PDB entry 5JFN | X-ray diffraction, 1.90 A resolution | chains A and C of the 4 polymer chains in the assembly

== Chain A (and C) ==
Name: Aldehyde dehydrogenase
From: Rhodopseudomonas palustris (strain BisB18)
Notes: chain C of this document is another copy of the same molecule, construct and numbering; everything in this record applies to it too
UniProt: Q21A49 (Q21A49_RHOPB); aligned to UniProt positions 1-464 over residues 61-524 (the alignment contains insertions or deletions, so no single offset holds)
Chain sequence (525 residues; numbered 1 to 524; the number before each row is that of its first residue):
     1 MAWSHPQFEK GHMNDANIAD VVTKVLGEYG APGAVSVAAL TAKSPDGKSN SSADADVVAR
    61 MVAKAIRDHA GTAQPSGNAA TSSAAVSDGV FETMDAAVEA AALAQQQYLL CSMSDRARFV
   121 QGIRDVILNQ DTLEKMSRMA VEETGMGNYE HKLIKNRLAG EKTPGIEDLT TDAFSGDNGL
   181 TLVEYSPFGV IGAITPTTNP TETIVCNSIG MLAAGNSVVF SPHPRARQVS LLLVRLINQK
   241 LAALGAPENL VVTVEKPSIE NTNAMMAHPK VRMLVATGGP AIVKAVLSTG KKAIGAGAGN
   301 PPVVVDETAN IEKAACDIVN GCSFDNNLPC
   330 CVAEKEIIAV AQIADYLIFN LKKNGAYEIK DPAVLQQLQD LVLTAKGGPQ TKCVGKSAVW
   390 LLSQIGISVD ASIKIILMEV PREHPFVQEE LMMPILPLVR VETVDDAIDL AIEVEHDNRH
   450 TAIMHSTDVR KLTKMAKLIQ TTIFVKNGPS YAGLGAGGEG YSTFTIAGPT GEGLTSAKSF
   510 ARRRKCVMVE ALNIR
Not modelled in the structure: 1-85 (chain C: 1-42, 50-85)
Sequence notes: initiating methionine (1); expression tag (2-60)
Modified positions: Cys330 (S-propanoyl-L-cysteine; 6KM)
Residues lining bound ligands: propionyl Coenzyme A (1VU): Met146, Ile194, Thr195, Pro196, Thr197, Thr198, Asn199, Ser221, Pro222, His223, Pro224, Arg225, Ser258, Ile259, Thr262, Thr277, Gly278, Gly279, Ile282, Leu328, Pro329, Cys330, Cys330, Val331, Thr380, Val383, Met421, Leu483, Phe493, Ile495
Reported in the primary citation:
  - catalytic residues: His449, Thr450

== Interface between chain A and chain C ==
Pairs across the interface (133):
  Phe174(A) with Glu488(C)
  Gly176(A) with Glu488(C)
  Asp177(A) with Glu488(C), hydrogen bond (backbone-side chain)
  Asn178(A) with Gly486(C); Gly487(C); Glu488(C), hydrogen bond (backbone-side chain)
  Gly179(A) with Glu488(C)
  Thr181(A) with Glu488(C), hydrogen bond (side chain-backbone)
  Ser186(A) with Gln469(C)
  Pro187(A) with Arg448(C), hydrogen bond (backbone-side chain); Gln469(C)
  Phe188(A) with Arg448(C), hydrogen bond (backbone-side chain); Pro498(C); Thr499(C); Gly500(C)
  Arg272(A) with Asp446(C), salt bridge; Arg448(C)
  Lys284(A) with Gly290(C)
  Leu287(A) with Leu287(C); Ser288(C); Thr289(C); Gly290(C), hydrogen bond (backbone-backbone); Lys291(C)
  Ser288(A) with Ser288(C); Gly290(C), hydrogen bond (side chain-backbone)
  Thr289(A) with Leu287(C)
  Gly290(A) with Lys284(C); Leu287(C), hydrogen bond (backbone-backbone); Ser288(C), hydrogen bond (backbone-side chain)
  Lys291(A) with Leu287(C)
  Lys292(A) with Leu287(C); Lys292(C); Pro498(C); Thr499(C), hydrogen bond (side chain-backbone); Glu501(C), salt bridge
  Lys313(A) with Glu519(C)
  Asp446(A) with Arg272(C), salt bridge
  Arg448(A) with Pro187(C), hydrogen bond (side chain-backbone); Phe188(C), hydrogen bond (side chain-backbone); Arg272(C); Arg511(C), hydrogen bond (backbone-side chain)
  Leu461(A) with Met517(C), hydrophobic
  Ala465(A) with Arg513(C), hydrogen bond (backbone-side chain); Cys515(C), hydrophobic
  Gln469(A) with Ser186(C); Pro187(C); Arg511(C), hydrogen bond (backbone-side chain); Arg513(C)
  Thr470(A) with Arg513(C), hydrogen bond (backbone-side chain)
  Thr471(A) with Arg511(C), hydrogen bond; Arg512(C); Arg513(C); Lys514(C), hydrogen bond (backbone-backbone)
  Ile472(A) with Lys514(C)
  Phe473(A) with Lys514(C), hydrogen bond (backbone-backbone); Cys515(C); Val516(C), hydrogen bond (backbone-backbone)
  Val474(A) with Val516(C); Val518(C), hydrophobic
  Lys475(A) with Cys515(C), hydrogen bond; Val516(C), hydrogen bond (backbone-backbone); Met517(C); Val518(C), hydrogen bond (backbone-backbone)
  Asn476(A) with Val518(C)
  Gly477(A) with Val518(C)
  Ala481(A) with Val516(C); Val518(C), hydrophobic
  Gly482(A) with Lys514(C), hydrogen bond (backbone-side chain)
  Gly486(A) with Asn178(C); Val518(C)
  Gly487(A) with Asn178(C); Val516(C)
  Glu488(A) with Phe174(C); Gly176(C); Asp177(C), hydrogen bond (side chain-backbone); Asn178(C), hydrogen bond (side chain-backbone); Gly179(C); Thr181(C), hydrogen bond (backbone-side chain); Lys514(C)
  Tyr490(A) with Arg512(C), hydrogen bond; Lys514(C), hydrogen bond (backbone-side chain)
  Pro498(A) with Phe188(C); Lys292(C)
  Thr499(A) with Phe188(C); Lys292(C), hydrogen bond (backbone-side chain)
  Gly500(A) with Phe188(C); Arg511(C); Arg512(C), hydrogen bond (backbone-backbone)
  Glu501(A) with Lys292(C), salt bridge; Arg512(C), hydrogen bond (backbone-side chain)
  Gly502(A) with Arg512(C)
  Leu503(A) with Arg512(C), hydrogen bond (backbone-side chain); Lys514(C)
  Ser508(A) with Arg512(C)
  Arg511(A) with Arg448(C), hydrogen bond (side chain-backbone); Gln469(C), hydrogen bond (side chain-backbone); Thr471(C), hydrogen bond; Gly497(C), hydrogen bond (side chain-backbone); Gly500(C)
  Arg512(A) with Thr471(C); Tyr490(C), hydrogen bond; Gly500(C), hydrogen bond (backbone-backbone); Glu501(C), hydrogen bond (side chain-backbone); Gly502(C); Leu503(C), hydrogen bond (side chain-backbone)
  Arg513(A) with Ala465(C), hydrogen bond (side chain-backbone); Gln469(C); Thr470(C), hydrogen bond (side chain-backbone); Thr471(C)
  Lys514(A) with Thr471(C), hydrogen bond (backbone-backbone); Ile472(C); Phe473(C), hydrogen bond (backbone-backbone); Gly482(C), hydrogen bond (side chain-backbone); Glu488(C); Tyr490(C); Leu503(C)
  Cys515(A) with Ala465(C), hydrophobic; Phe473(C); Lys475(C), hydrogen bond
  Val516(A) with Phe473(C), hydrogen bond (backbone-backbone); Val474(C); Lys475(C), hydrogen bond (backbone-backbone); Ala481(C); Gly487(C)
  Met517(A) with Leu461(C), hydrophobic; Lys475(C)
  Val518(A) with Val474(C), hydrophobic; Lys475(C), hydrogen bond (backbone-backbone); Asn476(C); Gly477(C); Ala481(C), hydrophobic; Gly486(C)
  Glu519(A) with Lys313(C)
Interface residues without a listed pair, chain A (61 interface residues in all): Ser175, Leu180, Leu483, Gly484, Gly489, Gly497, Thr504, Ala510
Interface residues without a listed pair, chain C (61 interface residues in all): Ser175, Leu180, Leu483, Gly484, Gly489, Thr504, Ser508, Ala510

== Summary ==
Chain A and chain C each contribute 61 residues to their interface, with 50 hydrogen bonds and 4 salt bridges.
Among the polar pairs are Arg272(A)-Asp446(C), Lys292(A)-Glu501(C) and Asp177(A)-Glu488(C). Bound to chain A:
propionyl Coenzyme A. The paper reports catalytic residues His449(A) and Thr450(A).
Chain A and chain C are both Aldehyde dehydrogenase (Rhodopseudomonas palustris (strain BisB18)); the
structure, Crystal structure of Rhodopseudomonas palustris propionaldehyde dehydrogenase with bound CoA and
acylated Cys330, was determined by X-ray diffraction, deposited together with 5JFL and 5JFM.
